Entry 5D9C (X-ray diffraction, 1.60 A resolution); this record covers chain A.

[Chain A]
Name: Luciferin regenerating enzyme
Source organism: Photinus pyralis
Reference sequence: Q95YI4 (Q95YI4_PHOPY); residue numbers follow UniProt; this construct covers 1-308
Amino-acid sequence (311 residues; numbered -2 to 308; the number before each row is that of its first residue; numbers below 1 keep their minus sign (Gly-2 is residue -2)):
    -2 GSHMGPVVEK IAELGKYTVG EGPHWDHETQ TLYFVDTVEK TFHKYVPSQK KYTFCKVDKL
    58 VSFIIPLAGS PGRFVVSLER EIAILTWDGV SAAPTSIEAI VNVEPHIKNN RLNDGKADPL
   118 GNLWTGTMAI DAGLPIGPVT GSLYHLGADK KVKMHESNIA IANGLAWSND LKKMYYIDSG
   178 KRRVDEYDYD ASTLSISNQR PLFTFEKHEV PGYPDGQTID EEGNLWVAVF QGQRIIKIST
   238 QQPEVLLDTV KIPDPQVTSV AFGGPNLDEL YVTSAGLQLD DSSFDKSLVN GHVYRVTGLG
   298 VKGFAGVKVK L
Unresolved in the structure: -2 to 1
Differences from the reference sequence: expression tag (-2 to 0)
Metal / ion sites: Mg2+: Glu18, Asn160, Asp212; Hg2+ site 1 near Cys52 (its only coordinating residue here)

[Overview]
Glu18, Asn160 and Asp212 coordinate Mg2+.
Chain A is Luciferin regenerating enzyme (Photinus pyralis); the structure, Luciferin-regenerating enzyme
solved by SIRAS using XFEL (refined against Hg derivative data), was determined by X-ray diffraction together
with 5D9B and 5D9D from the same study.
